Entry 1ESA (X-ray diffraction, 1.65 A resolution); this record covers chain A.

# Chain A
Protein: Porcine pancreatic elastase
From: Sus scrofa
Notes: EC 3.4.21.36
UniProt: P00772 (ELA1_PIG); residues 16-255 here correspond to UniProt positions 27-266 (UniProt number = residue number + 11)
Amino-acid sequence (240 residues; row label = number of the first residue in the row):
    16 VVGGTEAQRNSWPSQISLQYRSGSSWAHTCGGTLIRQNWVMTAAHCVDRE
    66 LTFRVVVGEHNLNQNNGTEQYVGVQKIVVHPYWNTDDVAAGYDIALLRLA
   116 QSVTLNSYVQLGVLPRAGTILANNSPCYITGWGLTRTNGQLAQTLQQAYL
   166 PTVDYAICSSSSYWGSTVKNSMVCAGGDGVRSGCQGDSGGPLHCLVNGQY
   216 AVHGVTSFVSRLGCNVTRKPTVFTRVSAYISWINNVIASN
Disulfides: Cys-45/Cys-61, Cys-142/Cys-209, Cys-173/Cys-189, Cys-199/Cys-229
Differences from the reference sequence: conflict Asn-81 (Asp92 in P00772)
Bound ions: Ca2+: Glu-74, Asn-76, Gln-79, Asn-81, Glu-84

# Overview
Glu-74, Asn-76, Gln-79, Asn-81 and Glu-84 coordinate Ca2+.
Chain A is Porcine pancreatic elastase (Sus scrofa); the structure, Direct structure observation of an
acyl-enzyme intermediate in the hydrolysis of an ester substrate by elastase, was determined by X-ray
diffraction (same publication as 1ESB).
